7T5U - chain A; structure by X-ray diffraction, 1.02 A resolution.

== Chain A ==
Molecule: Helix-turn-helix domain-containing protein
Source organism: Escherichia coli
Notes: fragment: HTH cro/C1-type domain, residues 2-67
Reference sequence: A0A1X1LKI5 (A0A1X1LKI5_ECOLX); residues 2-67 here = UniProt positions 2-67
Chain sequence (69 residues; each row starts with the number of its first residue; numbers below 1 keep their minus sign (Ser-1 is residue -1)):
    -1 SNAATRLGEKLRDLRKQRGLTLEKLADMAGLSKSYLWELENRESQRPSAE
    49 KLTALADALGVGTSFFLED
Disordered / not traced: -1 to 1
Differences from the reference sequence: expression tag (-1 to 1)
Reported in the primary citation:
  - binding site for sulfate ion: Arg44 (proposed by the authors, not directly observed)

== In short ==
The paper reports a binding site for sulfate ion at Arg44.
Chain A is Helix-turn-helix domain-containing protein (Escherichia coli); the structure, Structure of E. coli
MS115-1 CapH N-terminal domain, was determined by X-ray diffraction, deposited together with 7T5T, 7T5V and
7T5W.
